5HN8 - chains A and C; structure by X-ray diffraction, 2.70 A resolution.

== Chain A (and C) ==
Molecule: Farnesyl pyrophosphate synthase, putative
Organism: Plasmodium vivax
Notes: chain C of this document is another copy of the same molecule, construct and numbering; everything in this record applies to it too
UniProt: A5K4U6 (A5K4U6_PLAVS); residues 22-396 here correspond to UniProt positions 1-375 (UniProt number = residue number - 21)
Amino-acid sequence (375 residues; each row starts with the number of its first residue):
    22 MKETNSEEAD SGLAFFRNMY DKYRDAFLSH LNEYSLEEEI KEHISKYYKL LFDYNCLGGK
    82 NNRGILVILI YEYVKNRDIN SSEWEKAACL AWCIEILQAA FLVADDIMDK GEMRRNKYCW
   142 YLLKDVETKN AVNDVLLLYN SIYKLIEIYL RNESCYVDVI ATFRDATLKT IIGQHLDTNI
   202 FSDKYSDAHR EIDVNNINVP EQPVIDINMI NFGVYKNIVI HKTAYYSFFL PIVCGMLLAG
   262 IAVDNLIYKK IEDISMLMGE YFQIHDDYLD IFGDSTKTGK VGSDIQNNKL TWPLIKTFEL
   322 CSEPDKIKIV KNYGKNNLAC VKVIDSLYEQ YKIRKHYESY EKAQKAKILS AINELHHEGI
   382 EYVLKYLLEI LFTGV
Disordered / not traced: 22-33, 95-99, 209-212, 263-264, 292-303, 323-324, 329, 337-343, 353-355, 374, 392-396 (chain C: 22-36, 55-57, 96-99, 207, 210, 263-264, 294-303, 350, 393-396)
Residues lining bound ligands: bph-1182 (HXK; 2-{[3-hydroxy-5-(octyloxy)benzyl]sulfanyl}benzoic acid): Gly-80, Lys-81, Asn-82, Asn-83, Arg-84, Glu-116, Gln-119, Phe-122, Leu-123, Ala-125, Asp-126, Arg-135, Arg-136, Thr-191, Ile-192, Gln-195, Lys-243, Thr-244, Tyr-247, Gln-284

== How chain A and chain C interact ==
Contacting residue pairs - 111 pairs, chain A then chain C:
  Phe-48(A) with Leu-189(C), hydrophobic
  Leu-52(A) with Ile-193(C), hydrophobic
  Tyr-55(A) with Leu-189(C); Lys-190(C); Ile-193(C), hydrophobic; His-242(C)
  Ser-56(A) with Asn-238(C); His-242(C), hydrogen bond (backbone-side chain)
  Leu-57(A) with Asn-238(C); His-242(C)
  Glu-58(A) with Gly-234(C); Val-235(C); Asn-238(C), hydrogen bond (backbone-side chain)
  Ile-61(A) with Leu-197(C), hydrophobic; Ile-201(C), hydrophobic; Val-235(C), hydrophobic
  Glu-63(A) with Ala-209(C)
  His-64(A) with Lys-205(C); Tyr-206(C)
  Ile-65(A) with Tyr-206(C)
  Lys-67(A) with Lys-205(C); Ala-209(C); Arg-211(C), hydrogen bond (side chain-backbone)
  Tyr-68(A) with His-196(C); Lys-205(C); Ile-213(C), hydrophobic
  Tyr-69(A) with Ile-193(C), hydrophobic; His-196(C)
  Leu-71(A) with Ile-213(C), hydrophobic
  Tyr-75(A) with Val-215(C), hydrophobic
  Met-129(A) with Lys-150(C); Asn-154(C)
  Tyr-139(A) with Asn-216(C); Ile-218(C), hydrophobic
  Leu-143(A) with Ile-218(C)
  Leu-144(A) with Val-215(C)
  Lys-145(A) with Asn-217(C), hydrogen bond (backbone-backbone); Ile-218(C); Asn-219(C); Val-220(C)
  Asp-146(A) with Lys-205(C), hydrogen bond (backbone-side chain); Ile-213(C); Asp-214(C)
  Lys-150(A) with Met-129(C); Thr-199(C)
  Asn-151(A) with His-196(C); Asn-200(C), hydrogen bond
  Val-153(A) with Val-153(C), hydrophobic
  Asn-154(A) with Met-129(C); Ile-192(C), hydrogen bond (side chain-backbone); His-196(C)
  Leu-157(A) with Val-156(C), hydrophobic; Leu-157(C), hydrophobic; Ile-192(C)
  Leu-158(A) with Leu-189(C), hydrophobic; Ile-192(C), hydrophobic; Ile-193(C), hydrophobic
  Tyr-160(A) with Asn-161(C), hydrogen bond
  Asn-161(A) with Tyr-160(C), hydrogen bond; Thr-188(C); Leu-189(C); Ile-192(C)
  Tyr-164(A) with Arg-185(C)
  Lys-165(A) with Arg-185(C); Asp-186(C), salt bridge
  Glu-168(A) with Arg-185(C), salt bridge
  Val-178(A) with Val-178(C), hydrophobic
  Asp-186(A) with Lys-165(C), salt bridge
  Thr-188(A) with Asn-161(C)
  Leu-189(A) with Asn-161(C)
  Ile-192(A) with Asn-154(C), hydrogen bond (backbone-side chain); Leu-157(C); Leu-158(C), hydrophobic; Asn-161(C)
  Ile-193(A) with Leu-52(C), hydrophobic; Tyr-69(C), hydrophobic
  His-196(A) with Tyr-68(C); Tyr-69(C); Asn-154(C)
  Leu-197(A) with Ile-61(C), hydrophobic
  Thr-199(A) with Lys-150(C)
  Asn-200(A) with Asn-151(C), hydrogen bond
  Ile-201(A) with Ile-61(C), hydrophobic
  Lys-205(A) with His-64(C); Tyr-68(C); Asp-146(C), hydrogen bond (side chain-backbone); Asn-151(C)
  Tyr-206(A) with His-64(C); Ile-65(C)
  Ser-207(A) with His-64(C)
  Ile-213(A) with Lys-67(C); Leu-71(C), hydrophobic; Asp-146(C)
  Asp-214(A) with Asp-146(C)
  Val-215(A) with Leu-71(C), hydrophobic; Tyr-75(C), hydrophobic; Leu-144(C)
  Asn-216(A) with Tyr-139(C)
  Asn-217(A) with Leu-144(C); Lys-145(C), hydrogen bond (backbone-backbone)
  Ile-218(A) with Tyr-139(C), hydrophobic; Leu-143(C); Leu-144(C), hydrophobic; Lys-145(C)
  Asn-219(A) with Lys-145(C)
  Val-220(A) with Lys-145(C)
  Pro-221(A) with Lys-145(C); Glu-148(C)
  Glu-222(A) with Lys-145(C), salt bridge
  Gly-234(A) with Glu-58(C)
  Asn-238(A) with Glu-58(C), hydrogen bond (side chain-backbone)
Also at the interface, not in a pair above, chain A (67 interface residues in all): Ile-128, Val-156, Ser-162, Tyr-177, Ala-182, Gln-195, Asp-204, Met-230, Val-235
Also at the interface, not in a pair above, chain C (71 interface residues in all): Phe-48, Ala-125, Ile-128, Ser-162, Tyr-164, Glu-168, Tyr-177, Ala-182, Gln-195, Asp-204, Asp-208, Glu-222, Met-230, Asn-232, Met-277

== Summary ==
67 residues of chain A face 71 of chain C across their interface; the contacts include 14 hydrogen bonds and 4
salt bridges. Among the polar pairs are Lys-165(A)/Asp-186(C), Glu-168(A)/Arg-185(C) and
Glu-222(A)/Lys-145(C). Ligands of chain A: bph-1182.
Chain A and chain C are both Farnesyl pyrophosphate synthase, putative (Plasmodium vivax); the structure,
Crystal structure of Plasmodium vivax geranylgeranylpyrophosphate synthase complexed with BPH-1182, was
determined by X-ray diffraction, deposited together with 5HN7, 5HN9 and 5HNA.
